PDB entry 3VWW | X-ray diffraction, 1.93 A resolution | chain A

[Chain A]
Protein: Protein disulfide-isomerase A6
Organism: Homo sapiens
Notes: EC 5.3.4.1; fragment: a0 domain
Reference sequence: Q15084 (PDIA6_HUMAN); residues 27-142 here correspond to UniProt positions 25-140 (UniProt number = residue number - 2)
Chain sequence (116 residues; each row starts with the number of its first residue):
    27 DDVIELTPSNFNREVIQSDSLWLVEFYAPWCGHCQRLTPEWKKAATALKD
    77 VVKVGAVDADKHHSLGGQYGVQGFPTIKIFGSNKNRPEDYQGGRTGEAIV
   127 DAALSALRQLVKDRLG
Modified residues: Lys104 (n-dimethyl-lysine; MLY)
Swiss-Prot annotation at these positions:
  - active site (Nucleophile): Cys57, Cys60
  - site: Gly58 (Contributes to redox potential value), His59 (Contributes to redox potential value), Arg120 (Lowers pKa of C-terminal Cys of first active site)
  - modified residue: Ser131 (Phosphoserine)
What the authors report for this chain:
  - catalytic residues: Cys57 (proposed by the authors, not directly observed)

[In short]
Curated annotation (UniProt) lists active-site residues Cys57 and Cys60. The paper reports the catalytic
residue Cys57.
Chain A is Protein disulfide-isomerase A6 (Homo sapiens); the structure, Crystal structure of a0-domain of P5
from H. sapiens, was determined by X-ray diffraction (same publication as 3VWU, 3VWV and 3W8J).
